PDB entry 7T12 | X-ray diffraction, 3.00 A resolution | chains E and F of the 6 polymer chains in the assembly

== Chain E (and F) ==
Name: Capsid protein p24
From: HIV-1 O_MVP5180
Notes: chain F of this document is another copy of the same molecule, construct and numbering; everything in this record applies to it too
UniProt: Q79665 (GAG_HV1MV); residues 1-232 here correspond to UniProt positions 131-362 (UniProt number = residue number + 130)
Sequence (232 residues; numbered 1 to 232; the number before each row is that of its first residue):
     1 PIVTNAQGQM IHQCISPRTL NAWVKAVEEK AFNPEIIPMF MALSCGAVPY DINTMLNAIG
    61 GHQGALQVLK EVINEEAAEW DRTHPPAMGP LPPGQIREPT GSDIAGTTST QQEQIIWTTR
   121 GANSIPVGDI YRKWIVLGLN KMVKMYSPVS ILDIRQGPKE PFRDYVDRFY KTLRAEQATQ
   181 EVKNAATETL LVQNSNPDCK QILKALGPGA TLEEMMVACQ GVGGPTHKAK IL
Disordered / not traced: 86-92, 121-123, 177-188, 221-232 (chain F: 86-92, 177-183, 221-232)
Construct notes: conflict Ile11 (Val141 in Q79665), Gly209 (Glu339 in Q79665); engineered mutation Cys14 (Ala144 in Q79665), Cys45 (Glu175 in Q79665), Ala185 (Trp315 in Q79665), Ala186 (Met316 in Q79665)
Swiss-Prot annotation at these positions:
  - region: Asn57 to Gln95 (Interaction with host PPIA/CYPA and NUP153), Pro85 to Pro93 (PPIA/CYPA-binding loop)
  - site: Leu232 (Cleavage)
  - modified residue: Ser16 (Phosphoserine)
Disulfides: Cys199-Cys219

== Chain E / chain F interface ==
Cross-chain cystine bridges: Cys45(E)-Cys14(F)
Pairs across the interface (38):
  Thr4(E) with Ala6(F)
  Arg18(E) with Arg18(F)
  Thr19(E) with Pro17(F)
  Lys30(E) with Val24(F); Glu28(F), salt bridge
  Glu35(E) with Ala58(F); Gly60(F)
  Pro38(E) with Asn57(F)
  Met39(E) with Leu20(F), hydrophobic
  Ala42(E) with Leu20(F), hydrophobic; Thr54(F)
  Leu43(E) with Pro17(F), hydrophobic
  Cys45(E) with Cys14(F), disulfide
  Arg163(E) with Met145(F), hydrogen bond (side chain-backbone); Tyr146(F)
  Val166(E) with Gly64(F)
  Asp167(E) with His62(F); Gln63(F); Gly64(F), hydrogen bond (side chain-backbone); Ala65(F); Tyr146(F), hydrogen bond
  Tyr170(E) with Gln63(F); Gln67(F)
  Lys171(E) with Gly60(F); Gln63(F)
  Arg174(E) with Asn57(F), hydrogen bond (side chain-backbone); Ile59(F), hydrogen bond (side chain-backbone); Gln63(F)
  Thr211(E) with Glu71(F)
  Leu212(E) with Gln67(F); Glu71(F), hydrogen bond (backbone-side chain)
  Glu213(E) with Glu71(F); Lys141(F), salt bridge; Lys144(F), salt bridge
  Met216(E) with Val68(F), hydrophobic; Met145(F), hydrophobic
  Gln220(E) with Met145(F); Ser147(F)
Also at the interface, not in a pair above, chain E (26 interface residues in all): Ala22, Glu29, Met41, Gly46, Arg132
Also at the interface, not in a pair above, chain F (31 interface residues in all): Ile15, Asn21, Lys25, Tyr50, Val72, Glu75, Pro148

== Overview ==
The interface between chain E and chain F involves 26 residues on one side and 31 on the other, with 1
disulfide bond, 6 hydrogen bonds and 3 salt bridges. Among the polar pairs are Lys30(E)-Glu28(F),
Glu213(E)-Lys141(F) and Glu213(E)-Lys144(F).
Chain E and chain F are both Capsid protein p24 (HIV-1 O_MVP5180); the structure, Hexameric HIV-1 (O-group)
CA, was determined by X-ray diffraction (same publication as 7QDF, 7T13, 7T14, 7T15 and 8D3B).
